Entry 8RTB (electron microscopy, 3.83 A resolution); this record covers chains A and H of the 9 polymer chains in the assembly.

== Chain A ==
Molecule: TrwK protein
From: Escherichia coli
Reference sequence: O50330 (O50330_ECOLX); residue numbers follow UniProt; this construct covers 1-823
Amino-acid sequence (823 residues; numbered 1 to 823; the number before each row is that of its first residue):
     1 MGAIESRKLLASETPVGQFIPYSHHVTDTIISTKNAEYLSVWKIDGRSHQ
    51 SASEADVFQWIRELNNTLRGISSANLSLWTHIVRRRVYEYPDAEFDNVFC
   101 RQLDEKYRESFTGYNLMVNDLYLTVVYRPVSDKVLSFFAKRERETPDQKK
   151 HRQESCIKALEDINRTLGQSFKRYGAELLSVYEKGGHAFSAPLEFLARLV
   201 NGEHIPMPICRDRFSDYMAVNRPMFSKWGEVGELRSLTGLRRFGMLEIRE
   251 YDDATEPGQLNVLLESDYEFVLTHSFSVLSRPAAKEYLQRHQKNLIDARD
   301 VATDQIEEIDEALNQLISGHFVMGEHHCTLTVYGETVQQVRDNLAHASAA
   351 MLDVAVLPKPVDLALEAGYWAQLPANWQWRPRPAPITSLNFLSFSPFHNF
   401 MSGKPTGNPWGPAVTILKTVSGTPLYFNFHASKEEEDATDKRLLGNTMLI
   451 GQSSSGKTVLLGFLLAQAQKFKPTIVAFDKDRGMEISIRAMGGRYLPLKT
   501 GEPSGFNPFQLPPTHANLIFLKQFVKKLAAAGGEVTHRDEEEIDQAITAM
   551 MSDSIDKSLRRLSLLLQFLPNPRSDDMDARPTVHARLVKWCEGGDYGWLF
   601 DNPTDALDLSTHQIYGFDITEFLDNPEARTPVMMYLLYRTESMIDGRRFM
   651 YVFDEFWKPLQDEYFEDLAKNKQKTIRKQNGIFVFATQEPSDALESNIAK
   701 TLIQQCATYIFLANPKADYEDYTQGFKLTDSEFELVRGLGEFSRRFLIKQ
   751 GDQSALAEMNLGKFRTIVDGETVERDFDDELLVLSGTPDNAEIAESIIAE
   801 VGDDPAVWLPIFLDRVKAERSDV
Disordered / not traced: 532-606, 823

== Chain H ==
Molecule: TrwE protein
From: Escherichia coli
Reference sequence: O50337 (O50337_ECOLX); numbering as in UniProt (aligned over 1-395)
Amino-acid sequence (395 residues; each row starts with the number of its first residue):
     1 MFGRKKGDVIDAGAELERAEQERIEGEYGASELASERRPHTPGARTLLMV
    51 LLCVIAVVLVTLSYKAYKVRGVVEDDDAQPQQVVRQVIPGYTPRPIRPEP
   101 ENVPEPPQPTTSVPAIQPAPVTQPVRPQPTGPREKTPYELARERMLRSGL
   151 TAGSGGGEDLPRPQGGDVPAGGLMGGGGGGGELAEKLQPMRLSGSSAGRL
   201 GNRDMLITQGTQLDCVLETRLVTTQPGMTTCHLTRDVYSTSGRVVLLDRG
   251 SKVVGFYQGGLRQGQARIFVQWSRIETPSGVVINLDSPGTGPLGEAGLGG
   301 WIDRHFWERFGGAIMISLIGDLGDWASRQGSRQGDNSIQFSNTANGVESA
   351 AAEALRNSINIPPTLYKNQGERVNILVARDLDFSDVYSLESIPTK
Disordered / not traced: 1-20, 70-395
Construct notes: conflict D335 (Asn in O50337)

== Chain A / chain H interface ==
Contacting residue pairs (11; chain A residue first):
  M224(A) with S31(H)
  S226(A) with L33(H)
  W228(A) with R38(H)
  V231(A) with L33(H)
  G232(A) with L33(H)
  E233(A) with L33(H)
  R235(A) with Y28(H), hydrogen bond (side chain-backbone); G29(H), hydrogen bond (side chain-backbone)
  S236(A) with Y28(H)
  G239(A) with Y28(H)
  L240(A) with Y28(H)
Other interface residues (no listed pair), chain A (15 interface residues in all): F225, G229, L237, R242, V337
Other interface residues (no listed pair), chain H (7 interface residues in all): E32, E36
From the paper, about this interface:
  - interface residues, chain H: Q21(H)

== Overview ==
The interface between chain A and chain H involves 15 residues on one side and 7 on the other; the contacts
include 2 hydrogen bonds. Polar pairs include R235(A)-Y28(H) and R235(A)-G29(H). From the paper: the interface
residue Q21(H).
Here chain A is TrwK protein and chain H is TrwE protein, both from Escherichia coli. Entry 8RTB (Extended
inner membrane complex (IMC) protomer structure (TrwM/VirB3-TrwK/VirB4-TrwI/VirB6-TrwG/VirB8-TrwE/VirB10) from
the fully-assembled R388 type IV secretion system) was determined by electron microscopy (same publication as
8RT4, 8RT5, 8RT6, 8RT7, 8RT8, 8RT9, 8RTA and 8RTD).
